Entry 1P5C (X-ray diffraction, 2.50 A resolution); this record covers chain A.

== Chain A ==
Protein: Lysozyme
Source organism: Enterobacteria phage T4
Notes: EC 3.2.1.17
Reference sequence: P00720 (LYS_BPT4); aligned to UniProt positions 12-178 over residues 12-178 (the alignment contains insertions or deletions, so no single offset holds)
Amino-acid sequence (167 residues; row label = number of the first residue in the row):
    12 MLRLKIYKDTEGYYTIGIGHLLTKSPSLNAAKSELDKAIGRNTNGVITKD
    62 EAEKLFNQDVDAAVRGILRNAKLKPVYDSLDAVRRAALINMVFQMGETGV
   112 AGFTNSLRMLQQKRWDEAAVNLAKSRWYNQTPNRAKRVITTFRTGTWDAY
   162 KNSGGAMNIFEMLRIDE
Disordered / not traced: 12
Differences from the reference sequence: engineered mutation Met12 (Gly in P00720), Thr54 (Cys in P00720), Ala97 (Cys in P00720)
Swiss-Prot annotation at these positions:
  - active site: Asp20 (Proton donor/acceptor)
  - binding site (substrate): Leu32, Phe104, Ser117, Asn132

== Summary ==
From UniProt: active-site residue Asp20 and 4 substrate-binding residues.
Chain A is Lysozyme (Enterobacteria phage T4); the structure, Circular permutation of Helix A in T4 lysozyme,
was determined by X-ray diffraction, deposited together with 1P56.
